PDB entry 6MNG | X-ray diffraction, 2.66 A resolution | chains A and B of the 4 polymer chains in the assembly

Chain A:
Name: 4738 TCR alpha chain
Source organism: Mus musculus
Sequence (208 residues; numbered 1 to 208; the number before each row is that of its first residue):
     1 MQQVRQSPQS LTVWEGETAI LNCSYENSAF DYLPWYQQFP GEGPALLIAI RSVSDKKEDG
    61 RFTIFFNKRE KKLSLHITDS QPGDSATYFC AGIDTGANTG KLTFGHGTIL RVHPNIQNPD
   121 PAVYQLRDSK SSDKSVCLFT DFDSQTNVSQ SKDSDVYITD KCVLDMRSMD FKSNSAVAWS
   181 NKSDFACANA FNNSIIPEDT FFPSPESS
Unresolved in the structure: 1-2, 131-132, 204-208
Cystine bridges: C23-C90, C137-C187

Chain B:
Name: 4738 TCR beta chain
Source organism: Mus musculus
Sequence (239 residues; each row starts with the number of its first residue):
     1 AVTQSPRNKV AVTGGKVTLS CNQTNNHNNM YWYRQDTGHG LRLIHYSYGA GSTEKGDIPD
    61 GYKASRPSQE NFSLILELAT PSQTSVYFCA SGDFWGDTLY FGAGTRLSVL EDLKNVFPPE
   121 VAVFEPSEAE ISHTQKATLV CLATGFYPDH VELSWWVNGK EVHSGVCTDP QPLKEQPALN
   181 DSRYALSSRL RVSATFWQNP RNHFRCQVQF YGLSENDEWT QDRAKPVTQI VSAEAWGRA
Cystine bridges: C21-C89, C141-C206

Chain A / chain B interface:
Residue-residue contacts (89; chain A residue first):
  Y32(A) - D97(B)  hydrogen bond (side chain-backbone)
  Y36(A) - T98(B)
  Y36(A) - L99(B)  hydrogen bond (side chain-backbone)
  Y36(A) - F101(B)  hydrophobic
  Q38(A) - Q35(B)  hydrogen bond
  Q38(A) - F88(B)
  G41(A) - A103(B)
  E42(A) - F88(B)
  E42(A) - A103(B)
  G43(A) - F88(B)
  G43(A) - G102(B)
  P44(A) - F101(B)
  L46(A) - T98(B)
  F89(A) - Q35(B)
  N98(A) - W95(B)
  T99(A) - Y48(B)  hydrogen bond (backbone-side chain)
  G100(A) - Y31(B)  hydrogen bond (backbone-side chain)
  K101(A) - L43(B)
  K101(A) - D57(B)  salt bridge
  F104(A) - Y33(B)
  F104(A) - L41(B)  hydrophobic
  G105(A) - G40(B)
  H106(A) - G38(B)  hydrogen bond (side chain-backbone)
  H106(A) - H39(B)
  H106(A) - G40(B)
  D120(A) - H133(B)  salt bridge
  D120(A) - T134(B)
  Y124(A) - S127(B)
  Y124(A) - A129(B)
  Y124(A) - E130(B)
  Y124(A) - H133(B)
  Y124(A) - T134(B)
  Q125(A) - S127(B)
  L126(A) - F124(B)
  L126(A) - E125(B)
  L126(A) - P126(B)  hydrophobic
  L126(A) - S127(B)
  L126(A) - T138(B)
  L126(A) - V140(B)  hydrophobic
  R127(A) - F124(B)
  R127(A) - E125(B)  hydrogen bond (backbone-backbone)
  D128(A) - V123(B)
  D128(A) - F124(B)
  S129(A) - V123(B)
  S129(A) - E125(B)  hydrogen bond
  K134(A) - F124(B)
  V136(A) - F124(B)  hydrophobic
  V136(A) - L142(B)  hydrophobic
  L138(A) - T138(B)
  D141(A) - R191(B)  salt bridge
  Y157(A) - E175(B)  hydrogen bond (side chain-backbone)
  T159(A) - D169(B)
  T159(A) - L173(B)
  T159(A) - S187(B)  hydrogen bond
  T159(A) - R189(B)  hydrogen bond
  K161(A) - P170(B)
  C162(A) - C167(B)  disulfide
  C162(A) - T168(B)
  C162(A) - R189(B)
  V163(A) - C167(B)
  V163(A) - T168(B)  hydrogen bond (backbone-backbone)
  V163(A) - P170(B)  hydrophobic
  L164(A) - V166(B)
  L164(A) - C167(B)  hydrophobic
  D165(A) - H163(B)  salt bridge
  D165(A) - V166(B)  hydrogen bond (backbone-backbone)
  R167(A) - H163(B)
  S168(A) - H163(B)
  S168(A) - S164(B)
  S168(A) - G165(B)  hydrogen bond (side chain-backbone)
  M169(A) - S164(B)  hydrogen bond (backbone-side chain)
  D170(A) - S164(B)
  F171(A) - K136(B)
  F171(A) - G165(B)
  F171(A) - R191(B)
  F171(A) - V192(B)
  F171(A) - S193(B)
  S173(A) - C167(B)
  S173(A) - R191(B)
  S175(A) - R189(B)  hydrogen bond (backbone-side chain)
  A176(A) - R189(B)
  V177(A) - V140(B)  hydrophobic
  V177(A) - R189(B)
  W179(A) - L142(B)  hydrophobic
  W179(A) - L173(B)  hydrophobic
  W179(A) - A185(B)  hydrophobic
  W179(A) - S187(B)
  F201(A) - H133(B)
  P203(A) - A129(B)  hydrophobic
Interface residues without a listed pair, chain A (49 interface residues in all): R51, L102, T140
Interface residues without a listed pair, chain B (52 interface residues in all): Y46, G56, V162, K174, A235
Inter-chain disulfides: C162(A)-C167(B)

In short:
49 residues of chain A face 52 of chain B across their interface; the contacts include 1 disulfide bond, 16
hydrogen bonds and 4 salt bridges. Polar contacts include K101(A)-D57(B), D120(A)-H133(B) and D141(A)-R191(B).
Chain A is 4738 TCR alpha chain and chain B is 4738 TCR beta chain, both from Mus musculus; the structure,
4738 TCR bound to IAb Padi4, was determined by X-ray diffraction together with 6MKD, 6MKR, 6MNM, 6MNN and 6MNO
from the same study.
